2C23 - chains A and P; structure by X-ray diffraction, 2.65 A resolution.

== Chain A ==
Molecule: 14-3-3 beta/alpha
Organism: Homo sapiens
UniProt: P31946 (1433B_HUMAN); residues 2-239 here correspond to UniProt positions 1-238 (UniProt number = residue number - 1)
Chain sequence (245 residues; row label = number of the first residue in the row):
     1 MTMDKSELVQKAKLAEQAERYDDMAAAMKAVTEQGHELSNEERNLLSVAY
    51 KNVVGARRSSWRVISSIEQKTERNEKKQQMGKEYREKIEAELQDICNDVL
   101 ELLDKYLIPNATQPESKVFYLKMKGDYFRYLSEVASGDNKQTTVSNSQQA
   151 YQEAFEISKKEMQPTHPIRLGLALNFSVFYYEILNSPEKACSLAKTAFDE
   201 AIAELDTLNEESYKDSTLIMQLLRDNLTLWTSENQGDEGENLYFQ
Unresolved in the structure: 1-2, 71-75, 233-245

== Chain P ==
Molecule: Exoenzyme S peptide
Notes: fragment: 14-3-3 binding region, residues 421-431
UniProt: Q51451 (Q51451_PSEAE); residues 1-11 here correspond to UniProt positions 421-431 (UniProt number = residue number + 420)
Chain sequence (11 residues; each row starts with the number of its first residue):
     1 GLLDALDLASK

== Chain A / chain P interface ==
Residue-residue contacts (25; chain A residue first):
  Arg43(A) with Leu2(P)
  Asn44(A) with Leu2(P); Ala5(P)
  Ser47(A) with Ala5(P), hydrogen bond (side chain-backbone)
  Val48(A) with Asp4(P); Ala5(P), hydrophobic
  Lys51(A) with Asp4(P), salt bridge; Asp7(P)
  Phe119(A) with Leu2(P), hydrophobic; Ala5(P); Leu6(P), hydrophobic
  Lys122(A) with Leu6(P)
  Asp126(A) with Asp7(P)
  Tyr130(A) with Asp7(P), hydrogen bond
  Asn175(A) with Leu6(P); Asp7(P), hydrogen bond (side chain-backbone); Leu8(P); Ala9(P), hydrogen bond (side chain-backbone)
  Val178(A) with Ala9(P), hydrophobic
  Asp215(A) with Leu3(P)
  Leu218(A) with Leu3(P), hydrophobic
  Ile219(A) with Leu3(P), hydrophobic
  Leu222(A) with Leu8(P), hydrophobic; Lys11(P)
  Asp225(A) with Lys11(P)
Other interface residues (no listed pair), chain A (22 interface residues in all): Arg129, Pro167, Ile168, Gly171, Leu174, Asn226
Other interface residues (no listed pair), chain P (11 interface residues in all): Gly1, Ser10
Interface features reported in the paper:
  - specific contacts: Lys51(A)-Asp4(P) (hydrogen bond), Asn175(A)-Asp7(P), Asn175(A)-Ala9(P)
  - interface residues, chain P: Asp7(P)

== In short ==
22 residues of chain A and 11 residues of chain P are in contact; the contacts include 4 hydrogen bonds and 1
salt bridge. Among the polar pairs are Lys51(A)-Asp4(P), Ser47(A)-Ala5(P) and Tyr130(A)-Asp7(P). The authors
report a hydrogen bond between Lys51(A) and Asp4(P); contacts between Asn175(A) and Asp7(P) and Asn175(A) and
Ala9(P). The paper reports the interface residue Asp7(P).
Here chain A is 14-3-3 beta/alpha (Homo sapiens) and chain P is Exoenzyme S peptide. Entry 2C23 (14-3-3
Protein Beta (Human) in complex with exoenzyme S peptide) was determined by X-ray diffraction together with
2C74, 2C63, 2BTP, 2BR9 and 2BQ0 from the same study.
